Entry 7XSE (electron microscopy, 3.60 A resolution); this record covers chains A and T of the 33 polymer chains in the assembly.

# Chain A
Protein: DNA-directed RNA polymerase subunit
Source organism: Komagataella phaffii
Notes: EC 2.7.7.6
UniProtKB: C4R4Y0 (C4R4Y0_KOMPG); numbering as in UniProt (aligned over 1-1743)
Amino-acid sequence (1743 residues; row label = number of the first residue in the row):
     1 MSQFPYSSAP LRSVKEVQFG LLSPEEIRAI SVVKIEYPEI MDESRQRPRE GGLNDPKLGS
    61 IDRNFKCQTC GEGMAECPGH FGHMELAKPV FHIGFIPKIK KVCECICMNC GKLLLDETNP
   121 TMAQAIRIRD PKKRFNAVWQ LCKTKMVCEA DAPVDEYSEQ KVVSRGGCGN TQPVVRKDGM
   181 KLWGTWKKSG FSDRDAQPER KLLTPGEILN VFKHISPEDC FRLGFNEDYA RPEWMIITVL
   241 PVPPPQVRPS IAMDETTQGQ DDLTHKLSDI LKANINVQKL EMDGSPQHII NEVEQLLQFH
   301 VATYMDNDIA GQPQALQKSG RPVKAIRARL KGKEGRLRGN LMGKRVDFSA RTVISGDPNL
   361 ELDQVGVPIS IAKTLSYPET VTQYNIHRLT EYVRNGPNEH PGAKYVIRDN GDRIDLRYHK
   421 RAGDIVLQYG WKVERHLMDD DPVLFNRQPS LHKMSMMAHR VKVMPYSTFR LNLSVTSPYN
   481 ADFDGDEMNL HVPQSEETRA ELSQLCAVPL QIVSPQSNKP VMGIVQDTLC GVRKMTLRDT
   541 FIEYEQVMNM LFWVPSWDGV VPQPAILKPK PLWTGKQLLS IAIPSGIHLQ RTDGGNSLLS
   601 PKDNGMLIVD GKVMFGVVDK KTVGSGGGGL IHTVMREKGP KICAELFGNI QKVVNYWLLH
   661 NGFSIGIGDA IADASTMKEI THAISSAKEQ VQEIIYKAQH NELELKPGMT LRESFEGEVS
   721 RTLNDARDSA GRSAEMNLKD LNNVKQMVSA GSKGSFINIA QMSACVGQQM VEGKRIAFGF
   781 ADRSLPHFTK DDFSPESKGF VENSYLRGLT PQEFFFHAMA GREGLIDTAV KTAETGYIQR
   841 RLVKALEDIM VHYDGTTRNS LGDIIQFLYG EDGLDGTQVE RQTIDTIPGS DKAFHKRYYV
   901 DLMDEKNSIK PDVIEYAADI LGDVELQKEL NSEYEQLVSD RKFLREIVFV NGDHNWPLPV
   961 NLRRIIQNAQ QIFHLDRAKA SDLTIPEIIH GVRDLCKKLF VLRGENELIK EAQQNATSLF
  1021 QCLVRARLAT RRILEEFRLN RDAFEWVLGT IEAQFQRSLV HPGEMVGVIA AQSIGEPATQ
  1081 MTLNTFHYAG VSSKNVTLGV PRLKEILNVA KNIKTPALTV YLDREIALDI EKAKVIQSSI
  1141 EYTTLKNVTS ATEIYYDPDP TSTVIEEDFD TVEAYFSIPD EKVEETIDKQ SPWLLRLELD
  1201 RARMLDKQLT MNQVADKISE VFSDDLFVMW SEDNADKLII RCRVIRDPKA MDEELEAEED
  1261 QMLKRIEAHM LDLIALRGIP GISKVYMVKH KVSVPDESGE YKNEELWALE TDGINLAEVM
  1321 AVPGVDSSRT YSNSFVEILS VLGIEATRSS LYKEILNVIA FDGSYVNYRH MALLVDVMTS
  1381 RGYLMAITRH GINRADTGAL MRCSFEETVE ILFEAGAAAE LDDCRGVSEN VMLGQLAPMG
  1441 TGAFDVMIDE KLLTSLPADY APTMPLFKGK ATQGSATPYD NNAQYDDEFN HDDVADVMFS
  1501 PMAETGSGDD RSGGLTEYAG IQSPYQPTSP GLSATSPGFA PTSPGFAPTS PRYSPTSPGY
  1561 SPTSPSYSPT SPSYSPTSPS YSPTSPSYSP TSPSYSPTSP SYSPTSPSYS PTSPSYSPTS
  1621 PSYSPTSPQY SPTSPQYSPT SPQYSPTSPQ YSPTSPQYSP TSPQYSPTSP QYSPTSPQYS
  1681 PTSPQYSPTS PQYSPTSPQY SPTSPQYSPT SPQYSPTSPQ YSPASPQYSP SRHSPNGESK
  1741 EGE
Not modelled in the structure: 1, 154-162, 190-193, 1082-1094, 1178-1189, 1246-1257, 1456-1743
Ion coordination: Zn2+ site 1: Cys67, Cys70, Cys77, His80; Zn2+ site 2: Cys107, Cys110, Cys148, Cys168; Mg2+: Asp482, Asp484 (shared with 2 residues of chain P)

# Chain T
Molecule: 198-nt DNA strand
Sequence (198 nucleotides; each row starts with the number of its first residue; numbers below 1 keep their minus sign (DA-72 is residue -72)):
   -72 ATCAGAATCC CGGTGCCGAG GCCGCTCAAT TGGTCGTAGA CAGCTCTAGC ACCGCTTAAA
   -12 CGCACGTACG CGCTGTCCCC CGCGTTTTAA CCGCCAAGGG GATTACACCC AAGACACCAG
    48 GCACGAGACA GAAAAAAACA ACGAAAACGG CCACCACCCA AACACACCAA ACACAAGAGC
   108 TAATTGACTG ACGTAAGC
Not modelled in the structure: 62-125

# Chain A / chain T interface
Residue-residue contacts (19; chain A residue first):
  Met253(A) - DC42(T)  base contact
  Met253(A) - DA43(T)  phosphate contact
  Ala310(A) - DG28(T)  phosphate contact
  Lys318(A) - DA43(T)  hydrogen bond to the base
  Lys333(A) - DA32(T)  salt bridge to the phosphate
  Lys333(A) - DC33(T)  salt bridge to the phosphate
  Arg338(A) - DC33(T)  salt bridge to the phosphate
  Arg345(A) - DC35(T)  salt bridge to the phosphate
  Arg351(A) - DC35(T)  sugar contact
  Gln448(A) - DA34(T)  sugar contact
  Thr832(A) - DA32(T)  base contact
  Ala833(A) - DA32(T)  sugar contact
  Gly836(A) - DA32(T)  sugar contact
  Tyr837(A) - DT31(T)  sugar contact
  Arg1389(A) - DA29(T)  sugar contact
  Arg1389(A) - DT30(T)  sugar contact
  Glu1406(A) - DT30(T)  sugar contact
  Glu1407(A) - DA29(T)  sugar contact
  Glu1407(A) - DT30(T)  hydrogen bond to the phosphate
Interface residues without a listed pair, chain A (18 interface residues in all): Arg327, Pro449, Arg840

# In short
The interface between chain A and chain T involves 18 residues on one side and 10 on the other; the contacts
include 2 hydrogen bonds and 4 salt bridges. Polar pairs include Lys318(A)-DA43(T), Glu1407(A)-DT30(T) and
Lys333(A)-DA32(T). Cys67(A), Cys70(A), Cys77(A) and His80(A) coordinate Zn2+ site 1.
Chain A is DNA-directed RNA polymerase subunit (Komagataella phaffii) and chain T is a 198-nt DNA strand; the
structure, RNA polymerase II elongation complex transcribing a nucleosome (EC42), was determined by electron
microscopy together with 7XN7, 7XSX, 7XSZ, 7XT7, 7XTD and 7XTI from the same study.
